3I4N - chains B and P of the 15 polymer chains in the assembly; structure by X-ray diffraction, 3.90 A resolution.

== Chain B ==
Name: DNA-directed RNA polymerase II subunit RPB2
Organism: Saccharomyces cerevisiae
Notes: EC 2.7.7.6
Reference sequence: P08518 (RPB2_YEAST); residue numbers follow UniProt; this construct covers 1-1224
Amino-acid sequence (1224 residues; each row starts with the number of its first residue):
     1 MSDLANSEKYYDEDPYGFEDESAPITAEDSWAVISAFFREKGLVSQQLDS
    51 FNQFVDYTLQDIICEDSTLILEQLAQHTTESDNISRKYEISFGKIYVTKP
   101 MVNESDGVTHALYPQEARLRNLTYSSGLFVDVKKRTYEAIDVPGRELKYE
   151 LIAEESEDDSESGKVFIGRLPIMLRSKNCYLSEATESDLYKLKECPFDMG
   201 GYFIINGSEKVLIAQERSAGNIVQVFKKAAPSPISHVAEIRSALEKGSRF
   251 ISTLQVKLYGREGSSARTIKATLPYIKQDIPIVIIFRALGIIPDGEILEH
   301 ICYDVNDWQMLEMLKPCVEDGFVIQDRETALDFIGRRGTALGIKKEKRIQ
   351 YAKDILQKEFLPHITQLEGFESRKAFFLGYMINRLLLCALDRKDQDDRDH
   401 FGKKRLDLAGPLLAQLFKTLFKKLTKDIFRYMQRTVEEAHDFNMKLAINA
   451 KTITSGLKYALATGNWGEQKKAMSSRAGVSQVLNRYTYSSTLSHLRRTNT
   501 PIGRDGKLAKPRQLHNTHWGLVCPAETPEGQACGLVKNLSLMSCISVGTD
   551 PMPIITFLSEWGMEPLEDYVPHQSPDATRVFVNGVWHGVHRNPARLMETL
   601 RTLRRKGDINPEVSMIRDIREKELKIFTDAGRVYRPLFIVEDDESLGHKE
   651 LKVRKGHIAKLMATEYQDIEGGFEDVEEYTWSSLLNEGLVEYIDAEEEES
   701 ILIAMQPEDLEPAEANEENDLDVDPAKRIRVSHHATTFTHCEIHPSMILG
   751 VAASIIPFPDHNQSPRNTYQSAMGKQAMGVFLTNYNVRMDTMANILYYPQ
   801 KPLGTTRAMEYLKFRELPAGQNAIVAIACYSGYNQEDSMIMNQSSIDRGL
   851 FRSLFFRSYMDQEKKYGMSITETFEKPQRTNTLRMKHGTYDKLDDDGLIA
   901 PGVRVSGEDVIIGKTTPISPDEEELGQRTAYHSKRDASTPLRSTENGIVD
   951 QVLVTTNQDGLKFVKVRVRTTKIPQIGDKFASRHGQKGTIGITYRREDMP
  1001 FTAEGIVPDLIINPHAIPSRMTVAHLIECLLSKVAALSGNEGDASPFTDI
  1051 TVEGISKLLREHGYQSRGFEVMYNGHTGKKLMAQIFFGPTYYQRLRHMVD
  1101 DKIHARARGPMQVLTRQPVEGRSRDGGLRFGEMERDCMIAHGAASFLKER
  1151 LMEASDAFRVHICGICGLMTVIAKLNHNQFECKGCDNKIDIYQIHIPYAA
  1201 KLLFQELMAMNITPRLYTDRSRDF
Not modelled in the structure: 1-19, 71-89, 139-163, 438-445, 669-677, 716-721, 920-932

== Chain P ==
Molecule: 16-nt RNA strand
Sequence (16 nucleotides; row label = number of the first residue in the row; numbers below 1 keep their minus sign (U-4 is residue -4)):
    -4 UGCAUCUUCCAGGCAU
Not modelled in the structure: -4 to 1

== Interface between chain B and chain P ==
Contacting residue pairs - 15 pairs, chain B then chain P:
  Ala477(B) - C5(P)  sugar contact
  Ala477(B) - A6(P)  sugar contact
  Gln481(B) - G7(P)  sugar contact
  Gln531(B) - G8(P)  phosphate contact
  Arg766(B) - U11(P)  hydrogen bond to the base
  Tyr769(B) - U11(P)  sugar contact
  Gln776(B) - C9(P)  sugar contact
  Gln776(B) - A10(P)  phosphate contact
  Lys979(B) - A10(P)  salt bridge to the phosphate
  Gly985(B) - U11(P)  base contact
  Lys987(B) - A10(P)  phosphate contact
  Lys987(B) - U11(P)  hydrogen bond to the sugar
  Arg1020(B) - U11(P)  hydrogen bond to the base
  His1097(B) - C9(P)  sugar contact
  Arg1124(B) - U2(P)  hydrogen bond to the phosphate
Other interface residues (no listed pair), chain B (17 interface residues in all): Gly478, Glu529, Ala772, Met773, Gln1112
Other interface residues (no listed pair), chain P (9 interface residues in all): U3

== Overview ==
Chain B and chain P form an interface of 17 and 9 residues respectively, with 4 hydrogen bonds and 1 salt
bridge. Among the polar pairs are Arg766(B)-U11(P), Arg1020(B)-U11(P) and Lys987(B)-U11(P).
Chain B is DNA-directed RNA polymerase II subunit RPB2 (Saccharomyces cerevisiae) and chain P is a 16-nt RNA
strand; the structure, 8-oxoguanine containing RNA polymerase II elongation complex E, was determined by X-ray
diffraction together with 3I4M from the same study.
